PDB entry 1PSS | X-ray diffraction, 3.00 A resolution | chains M and H of the 3 polymer chains in the assembly

== Chain M ==
Protein: Photosynthetic reaction center
Organism: Rhodobacter sphaeroides
UniProtKB: P02953 (RCEM_RHOSH); residues 6-301 here = UniProt positions 6-301
Amino-acid sequence (296 residues; row label = number of the first residue in the row):
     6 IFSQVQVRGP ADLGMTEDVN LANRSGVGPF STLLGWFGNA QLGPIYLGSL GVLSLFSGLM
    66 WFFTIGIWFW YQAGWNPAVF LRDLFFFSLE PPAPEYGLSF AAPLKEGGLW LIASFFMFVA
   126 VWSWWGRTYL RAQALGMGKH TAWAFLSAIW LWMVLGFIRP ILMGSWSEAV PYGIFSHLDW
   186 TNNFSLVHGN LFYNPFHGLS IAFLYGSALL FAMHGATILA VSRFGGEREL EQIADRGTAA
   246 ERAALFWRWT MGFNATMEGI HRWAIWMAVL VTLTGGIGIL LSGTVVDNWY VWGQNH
Metal / ion sites: bacteriochlorophyll a Mg site 1 near His-182 (its only coordinating residue here); bacteriochlorophyll a Mg site 2 near His-202 (its only coordinating residue here); Fe ion: His-219, Glu-234, His-266 (shared with 2 residues of chain L)
Residues lining bound ligands:
  - bacteriochlorophyll a (BCL), molecule 1: Trp-66, Phe-67, Met-122, Val-126, Phe-150, Ala-153, Leu-156, Trp-157, Leu-160, Trp-185, Thr-186, Asn-187, Phe-189, Ser-190, Asn-195, Leu-196, Phe-197, His-202, Ser-205, Ile-206, Leu-209, Tyr-210, Val-276, Thr-277, Gly-280, Gly-281, Ile-284
  - bacteriochlorophyll a (BCL), molecule 2: Met-122, Trp-157, Leu-160, Val-175, Ile-179, His-182, Leu-183, Trp-185, Thr-186
  - bacteriochlorophyll a (BCL), molecule 3: Thr-186, Phe-197, Tyr-210
  - bacteriochlorophyll a (BCL), molecule 4: Phe-197, Gly-203, Ile-206, Ala-207, Tyr-210, Gly-211, Leu-214, Met-272
  - bacteriopheophytin a (BPH), molecule 1: Ser-59, Leu-60, Gly-63, Leu-64, Trp-66, Phe-67, Ala-125, Val-126, Trp-129, Thr-133, Thr-146, Ala-149, Phe-150, Ser-152, Ala-153, Ala-273, Val-274, Thr-277
  - bacteriopheophytin a (BPH), molecule 2: Tyr-210, Ala-213, Leu-214, Ala-217, Met-218, Trp-252, Thr-255, Met-256
  - spirilloxanthin (CRT): Trp-66, Phe-67, Phe-68, Ile-70, Gly-71, Ile-72, Phe-74, Trp-75, Phe-85, Leu-89, Trp-115, Leu-116, Ser-119, Phe-120, Met-122, Phe-123, Trp-157, Met-158, Leu-160, Gly-161, Phe-162, Trp-171, Val-175, Tyr-177, Gly-178, Ile-179, His-182
  - ubiquinone-10 (U10), molecule 1: Ile-50, Leu-60, Trp-129
  - ubiquinone-10 (U10), molecule 2: Leu-214, Leu-215, Met-218, His-219, Thr-222, Ile-223, Ala-245, Ala-248, Ala-249, Trp-252, Met-256, Phe-258, Asn-259, Ala-260, Met-262, Ile-265, Trp-268, Met-272

== Chain H ==
Protein: Photosynthetic reaction center
Organism: Rhodobacter sphaeroides
UniProtKB: P11846 (RCEH_RHOSH); numbering as in UniProt (aligned over 12-248)
Amino-acid sequence (237 residues; each row starts with the number of its first residue):
    12 LASLAIYSFW IFLAGLIYYL QTENMREGYP LENEDGTPAA NQGPFPLPKP KTFILPHGRG
    72 TLTVPGPESE DRPIALARTA VSEGFPHAPT GDPMKDGVGP ASWVARRDLP ELDGHGHNKI
   132 KPMKAAAGFH VSAGKNPIGL PVRGCDLEIA GKVVDIWVDI PEQMARFLEV ELKDGSTRLL
   192 PMQMVKVQSN RVHVNALSSD LFAGIPTIKS PTEVTLLEED KICGYVAGGL MYAAPKR

== Chain M / chain H interface ==
Pairs across the interface (98):
  Gln-9(M) / Val-196(H)
  Gln-9(M) / Lys-197(H)
  Gln-9(M) / Val-198(H)  hydrogen bond (side chain-backbone)
  Val-10(M) / Val-142(H)  hydrophobic
  Val-10(M) / Ala-144(H)
  Val-10(M) / Lys-146(H)
  Gln-11(M) / Val-142(H)
  Gln-11(M) / Ser-143(H)  hydrogen bond (backbone-backbone)
  Gln-11(M) / Ala-144(H)  hydrogen bond (backbone-backbone)
  Val-12(M) / Phe-140(H)  hydrophobic
  Val-12(M) / Ser-143(H)
  Val-12(M) / Val-169(H)  hydrophobic
  Val-12(M) / Gln-174(H)
  Arg-13(M) / Phe-140(H)
  Arg-13(M) / His-141(H)  hydrogen bond (backbone-backbone)
  Arg-13(M) / Ser-143(H)  hydrogen bond (backbone-side chain)
  Arg-13(M) / Gln-174(H)
  Gly-14(M) / Gly-139(H)
  Gly-14(M) / Phe-140(H)
  Gly-14(M) / Gln-174(H)  hydrogen bond (backbone-side chain)
  Pro-15(M) / Ala-138(H)
  Pro-15(M) / Gly-139(H)
  Pro-15(M) / Phe-140(H)
  Pro-15(M) / Gln-174(H)  hydrogen bond (backbone-side chain)
  Asp-17(M) / Pro-172(H)
  Asp-17(M) / Gln-174(H)
  Trp-41(M) / Ala-144(H)  hydrophobic
  Trp-41(M) / Gly-145(H)
  Asn-44(M) / Glu-173(H)  hydrogen bond
  Pro-200(M) / Ile-17(H)  hydrophobic
  Phe-201(M) / Ala-16(H)  hydrophobic
  Phe-201(M) / Ile-17(H)
  Leu-204(M) / Phe-20(H)  hydrophobic
  Ser-227(M) / Gln-194(H)
  Arg-228(M) / Gln-194(H)
  Arg-228(M) / Met-195(H)
  Arg-228(M) / Cys-234(H)  hydrogen bond (backbone-side chain)
  Arg-228(M) / Leu-241(H)
  Phe-229(M) / Cys-234(H)  hydrophobic
  Phe-229(M) / Ala-238(H)  hydrophobic
  Glu-232(M) / Arg-177(H)  salt bridge
  Arg-233(M) / Glu-122(H)  salt bridge
  Arg-233(M) / Lys-130(H)
  Arg-233(M) / Glu-230(H)  salt bridge
  Glu-236(M) / Arg-117(H)  salt bridge
  Glu-236(M) / Arg-118(H)  salt bridge
  Glu-236(M) / Glu-122(H)
  Glu-236(M) / Leu-227(H)
  Gln-237(M) / Arg-117(H)
  Ile-238(M) / Phe-64(H)
  Ala-239(M) / Leu-73(H)
  Ala-239(M) / Arg-118(H)
  Asp-240(M) / Arg-117(H)  hydrogen bond (backbone-side chain)
  Asp-240(M) / Arg-118(H)  salt bridge
  Arg-241(M) / Gly-39(H)
  Arg-241(M) / Val-115(H)
  Arg-241(M) / Arg-117(H)
  Gly-242(M) / Val-115(H)
  Gly-242(M) / Arg-117(H)
  Gly-242(M) / Asp-231(H)
  Thr-243(M) / Ser-113(H)
  Thr-243(M) / Val-115(H)
  Thr-243(M) / Asp-231(H)  hydrogen bond (backbone-side chain)
  Glu-246(M) / Glu-81(H)
  Glu-246(M) / Val-115(H)
  Arg-247(M) / Gly-110(H)
  Arg-247(M) / Pro-111(H)  hydrogen bond (side chain-backbone)
  Arg-247(M) / Ala-112(H)
  Arg-247(M) / Ser-113(H)  hydrogen bond (side chain-backbone)
  Ala-249(M) / Tyr-40(H)
  Arg-253(M) / Arg-37(H)
  Asn-259(M) / Met-36(H)
  Asn-259(M) / Tyr-40(H)
  Ala-260(M) / Met-36(H)  hydrophobic
  Ala-260(M) / Tyr-40(H)  hydrogen bond (backbone-side chain)
  Thr-261(M) / Asn-35(H)
  Thr-261(M) / Met-36(H)  hydrogen bond (side chain-backbone)
  Thr-261(M) / Gly-39(H)
  Thr-261(M) / Tyr-40(H)  hydrogen bond (backbone-side chain)
  Glu-263(M) / Lys-62(H)  salt bridge
  Glu-263(M) / Phe-64(H)
  Gly-264(M) / Met-36(H)
  Ile-265(M) / Met-36(H)
  Arg-267(M) / Asn-35(H)
  Trp-268(M) / Gln-32(H)
  Trp-268(M) / Met-36(H)
  Trp-271(M) / Leu-27(H)
  Trp-271(M) / Leu-31(H)  hydrophobic
  Trp-271(M) / Gln-32(H)
  Leu-275(M) / Phe-20(H)  hydrophobic
  Leu-275(M) / Leu-27(H)  hydrophobic
  Thr-279(M) / Phe-20(H)
  Leu-286(M) / Ala-13(H)  hydrophobic
  Val-290(M) / Leu-12(H)  hydrophobic
  Val-291(M) / Ala-13(H)  hydrophobic
  Trp-297(M) / Ala-13(H)
  Trp-297(M) / Ser-14(H)
  His-301(M) / Ser-14(H)
Other interface residues (no listed pair), chain M (49 interface residues in all): Ser-36, Phe-208, Ala-245
Other interface residues (no listed pair), chain H (64 interface residues in all): Trp-21, Phe-23, Leu-24, Ile-28, Glu-38, Ile-131, Met-134, Pro-148, Ala-176, Pro-192, Met-193, Gly-235

== Summary ==
Chain M and chain H form an interface of 49 and 64 residues respectively; the contacts include 16 hydrogen
bonds and 7 salt bridges. Polar pairs include Glu-232(M)/Arg-177(H), Arg-233(M)/Glu-122(H) and
Arg-233(M)/Glu-230(H). Ligands of chain M: 4 copies of bacteriochlorophyll a, bacteriopheophytin a,
ubiquinone-10 and spirilloxanthin.
Here chain M is Photosynthetic reaction center and chain H is Photosynthetic reaction center, both from
Rhodobacter sphaeroides. Entry 1PSS (Crystallographic analyses of site-directed mutants of the photosynthetic
reaction center from rhodobacter sphaeroides) was determined by X-ray diffraction together with 1PST from the
same study.
